Entry 9LIU (electron microscopy, 2.70 A resolution); this record covers chains J and N of the 12 polymer chains in the assembly.

[Chain J]
Molecule: 146-nt DNA strand
Source organism: Escherichia coli K-12
Sequence (146 nucleotides; row label = number of the first residue in the row):
     1 ATCGGATGTA TATATCTGAC ACGTGCCTGG AGACTAGGGA GTAATCCCCT TGGCGGTTAA
    61 AACGCGGGGG ACAGCGCGTA CGTGCGTTTA AGCGGTGCTA GAGCTGTCTA CGACCAATTG
   121 AGCGGCCTCG GCACCGGGAT TCTCGA

[Chain N]
Protein: ISWI chromatin-remodeling complex ATPase ISW1
Source organism: Saccharomyces cerevisiae S288C
Notes: EC 3.6.4.-
UniProtKB: P38144 (ISW1_YEAST); residue numbers follow UniProt; this construct covers 69-1129
Sequence (1061 residues; numbered 69 to 1129; the number before each row is that of its first residue):
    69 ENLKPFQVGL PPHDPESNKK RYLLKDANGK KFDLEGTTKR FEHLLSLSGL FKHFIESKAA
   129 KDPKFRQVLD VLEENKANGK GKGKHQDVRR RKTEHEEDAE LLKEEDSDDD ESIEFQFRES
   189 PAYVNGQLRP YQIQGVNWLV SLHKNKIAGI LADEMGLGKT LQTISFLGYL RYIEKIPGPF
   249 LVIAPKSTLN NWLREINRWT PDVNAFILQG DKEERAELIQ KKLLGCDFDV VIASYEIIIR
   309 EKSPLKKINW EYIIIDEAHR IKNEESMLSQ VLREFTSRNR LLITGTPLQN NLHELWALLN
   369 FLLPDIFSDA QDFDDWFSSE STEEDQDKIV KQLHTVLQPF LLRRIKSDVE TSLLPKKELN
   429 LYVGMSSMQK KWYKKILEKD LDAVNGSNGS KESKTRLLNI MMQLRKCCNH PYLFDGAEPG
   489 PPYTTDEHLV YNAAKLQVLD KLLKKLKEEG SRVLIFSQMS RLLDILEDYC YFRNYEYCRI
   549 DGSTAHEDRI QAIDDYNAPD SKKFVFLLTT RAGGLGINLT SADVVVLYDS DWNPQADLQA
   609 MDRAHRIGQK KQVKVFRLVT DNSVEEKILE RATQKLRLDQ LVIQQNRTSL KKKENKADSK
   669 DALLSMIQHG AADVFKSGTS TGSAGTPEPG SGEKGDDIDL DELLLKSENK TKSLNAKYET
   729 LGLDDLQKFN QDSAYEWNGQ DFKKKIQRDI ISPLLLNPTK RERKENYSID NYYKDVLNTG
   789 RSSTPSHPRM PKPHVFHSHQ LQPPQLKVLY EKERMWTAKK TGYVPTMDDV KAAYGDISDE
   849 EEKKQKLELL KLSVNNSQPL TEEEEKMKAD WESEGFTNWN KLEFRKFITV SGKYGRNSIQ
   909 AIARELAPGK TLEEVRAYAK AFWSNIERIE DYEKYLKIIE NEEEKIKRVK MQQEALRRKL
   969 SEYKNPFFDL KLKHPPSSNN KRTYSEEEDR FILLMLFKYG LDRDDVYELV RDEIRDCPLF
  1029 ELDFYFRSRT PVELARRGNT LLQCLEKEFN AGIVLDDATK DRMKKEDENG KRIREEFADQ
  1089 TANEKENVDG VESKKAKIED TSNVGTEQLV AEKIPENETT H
Not modelled in the structure: 69-181, 388-393, 449-461, 656-1129
Small-molecule neighbours: ATP (adenosine-5'-triphosphate): Gln195, Leu196, Arg197, Gln200, Met223, Gly224, Leu225, Gly226, Lys227, Thr228, Leu229, Trp267, Glu325, Gly584, Asn586, Arg611, Arg614, Ile615
UniProt features mapped onto this chain:
  - motif: Asp324 to His327 (DEAH box)
  - binding site (ATP): Asp221 to Thr228
  - modified residue: Thr694 (Phosphothreonine), Ser846 (Phosphoserine)
  - mutagenesis: Lys227 (K227A: Abolishes ATPase activity)

[Interface between chain J and chain N]
Residue-residue contacts (19; chain J residue first):
  DC16(J) - Lys315(N)  salt bridge to the phosphate
  DT17(J) - Lys310(N)  phosphate contact
  DG94(J) - Met335(N)  phosphate contact
  DG95(J) - Ile307(N)  phosphate contact
  DG95(J) - Arg328(N)  hydrogen bond to the phosphate
  DG95(J) - Ser334(N)  phosphate contact
  DG95(J) - Met335(N)  hydrogen bond to the phosphate
  DG95(J) - Leu336(N)  hydrogen bond to the phosphate
  DG95(J) - Arg579(N)  base contact
  DT96(J) - Arg328(N)  phosphate contact
  DT96(J) - Lys330(N)  phosphate contact
  DG97(J) - Lys330(N)  salt bridge to the phosphate
  DG97(J) - Asn358(N)  phosphate contact
  DG97(J) - Trp600(N)  phosphate contact
  DG97(J) - Asn601(N)  hydrogen bond to the phosphate
  DC98(J) - Trp600(N)  phosphate contact
  DC98(J) - Lys643(N)  salt bridge to the phosphate
  DT99(J) - Trp600(N)  phosphate contact
  DT99(J) - Arg639(N)  salt bridge to the phosphate
Other interface residues (no listed pair), chain J (9 interface residues in all): DT15
Other interface residues (no listed pair), chain N (18 interface residues in all): Lys314, Asn331, Met469, Lys635

[Overview]
9 residues of chain J and 18 residues of chain N are in contact; the contacts include 4 hydrogen bonds and 4
salt bridges. Among the polar pairs are DG95(J)-Arg328(N), DG95(J)-Met335(N) and DG95(J)-Leu336(N). Ligands of
chain N: ATP.
Here chain J is a 146-nt DNA strand (Escherichia coli K-12) and chain N is ISWI chromatin-remodeling complex
ATPase ISW1 (Saccharomyces cerevisiae S288C). Entry 9LIU (Structure of isw1-nucleosome double-bound complex in
ATP-ATP state) was determined by electron microscopy, deposited together with 9JNT, 9JNU, 9JNV, 9JO2, 9JO5 and
9LJ2.
